6ET1 - chains A and B; structure by X-ray diffraction, 2.65 A resolution.

# Chain A
Molecule: PqsC
Organism: Pseudomonas aeruginosa PAO1
UniProtKB: Q9I4X1 (Q9I4X1_PSEAE); residue numbers follow UniProt; this construct covers 1-348
Chain sequence (365 residues; each row starts with the number of its first residue; numbers below 1 keep their minus sign (Met-16 is residue -16)):
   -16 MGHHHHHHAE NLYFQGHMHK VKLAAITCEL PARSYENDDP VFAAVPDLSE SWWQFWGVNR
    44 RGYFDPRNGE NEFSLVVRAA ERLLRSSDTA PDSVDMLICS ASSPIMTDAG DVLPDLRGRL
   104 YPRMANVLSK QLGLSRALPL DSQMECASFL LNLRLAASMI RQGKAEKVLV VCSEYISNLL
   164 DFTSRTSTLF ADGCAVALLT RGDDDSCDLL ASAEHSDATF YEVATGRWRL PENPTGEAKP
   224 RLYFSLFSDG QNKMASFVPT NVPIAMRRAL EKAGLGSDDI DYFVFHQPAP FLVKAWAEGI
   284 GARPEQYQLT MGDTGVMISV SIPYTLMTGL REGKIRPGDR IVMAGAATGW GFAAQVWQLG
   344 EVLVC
Not modelled in the structure: -16 to -7, 233-239
Construct notes: initiating methionine (-16); expression tag (-15 to 0)
Curated features (UniProtKB/Swiss-Prot):
  - active site: Cys129 (Acyl-thioester intermediate), His269
  - mutagenesis: Cys129 (C129A/S: Loss of activity), His269 (H269A: Alters binding properties for both 2-ABA and 2-AA. Almost loss of activity), Val299 (V299N: Has significant activity toward the desamino substrate analog benzoylacetate)
From the paper describing this entry:
  - conformationally variable residues: Pro242
  - catalytic residues: His269 (citing earlier work)

# Chain B
Molecule: PqsB
Organism: Pseudomonas aeruginosa PAO1
UniProtKB: Q9I4X2 (Q9I4X2_PSEAE); numbering as in UniProt (aligned over 1-283)
Chain sequence (283 residues; each row starts with the number of its first residue):
     1 MLIQAVGVNL PPSYVCLEGP LGGERPRAQG DEMLMQRLLP AVREALDEAA VKPEEIDLIV
    61 GLALSPDHLI ENRDIMAPKI GHPLQKVLGA NRAHVFDLTD SSLARALYVV DTLASDQGYR
   121 NVLVVRGESS QGLEVDSESG FALADGALAL LCRPTGKAAF RRGALGGDPA QEWLPLSIPL
   181 NTDIRQVGDV KGHLNLPAQP GLPEAVRAGF TRLAGDFPQL NWVREEWFGQ GRPDGRCLGP
   241 FELASQLRAA QRDRLDELLL ISFDPFGMVV EGVTLELAGE AHA
Not modelled in the structure: 281-283
Modified positions: Cys16 (S-hydroxycysteine; CSO)

# Interface between chain A and chain B
Contacting residue pairs (101; chain A residue first):
  Pro87(A) - Met76(B)  hydrophobic
  Leu99(A) - Ser177(B)
  Leu99(A) - Pro179(B)  hydrophobic
  Gly101(A) - Pro179(B)
  Gly101(A) - Leu180(B)  hydrogen bond (backbone-backbone)
  Arg102(A) - Ile178(B)
  Arg102(A) - Pro179(B)
  Arg102(A) - Leu180(B)
  Leu103(A) - Pro66(B)  hydrophobic
  Leu103(A) - Ile178(B)  hydrogen bond (backbone-backbone)
  Leu103(A) - Leu180(B)  hydrophobic
  Tyr104(A) - Ala63(B)
  Tyr104(A) - Leu64(B)  hydrogen bond (side chain-backbone)
  Tyr104(A) - Lys79(B)
  Tyr104(A) - Asp100(B)
  Tyr104(A) - Ser177(B)
  Tyr104(A) - Ile178(B)  hydrogen bond (backbone-backbone)
  Tyr104(A) - Phe266(B)  hydrophobic
  Pro105(A) - Asp100(B)
  Pro105(A) - Phe266(B)  hydrophobic
  Arg106(A) - Thr99(B)
  Arg106(A) - Asp100(B)  hydrogen bond (backbone-side chain)
  Asn109(A) - Arg162(B)
  Asn109(A) - Gly267(B)
  Leu121(A) - Phe160(B)  hydrophobic
  Leu121(A) - Arg162(B)
  Pro122(A) - Arg105(B)  hydrogen bond (backbone-side chain)
  Pro122(A) - Arg162(B)
  Leu123(A) - Val109(B)  hydrophobic
  Asp124(A) - Leu98(B)
  Asp124(A) - Thr99(B)  hydrogen bond (backbone-side chain)
  Asp124(A) - Asp100(B)
  Ser125(A) - Asp97(B)
  Ser125(A) - Leu98(B)
  Gln126(A) - Lys79(B)
  Gln126(A) - Phe96(B)
  Gln126(A) - Asp97(B)  hydrogen bond (backbone-backbone)
  Met127(A) - His94(B)  hydrogen bond
  Glu128(A) - Pro78(B)
  Leu134(A) - Phe96(B)  hydrophobic
  Arg137(A) - Leu113(B)
  Arg137(A) - Asp116(B)  salt bridge
  Arg137(A) - Gln117(B)  hydrogen bond
  Leu138(A) - Val109(B)  hydrophobic
  Leu138(A) - Leu113(B)  hydrophobic
  Ser141(A) - Thr112(B)
  Ser141(A) - Leu113(B)
  Ser141(A) - Asp116(B)  hydrogen bond
  Met142(A) - Tyr108(B)  hydrophobic
  Met142(A) - Thr112(B)
  Arg144(A) - Asp116(B)  salt bridge
  Gln145(A) - Thr112(B)
  Gln145(A) - Ser115(B)  hydrogen bond
  Gln145(A) - Asp116(B)
  Lys147(A) - Tyr108(B)
  Lys147(A) - Thr112(B)  hydrogen bond
  Lys147(A) - Gly156(B)  hydrogen bond (side chain-backbone)
  Ser195(A) - Gln117(B)  hydrogen bond
  Glu197(A) - His94(B)
  Glu197(A) - Gln117(B)  hydrogen bond
  Glu197(A) - Tyr119(B)
  Ser199(A) - Gln85(B)  hydrogen bond (backbone-side chain)
  Ser199(A) - Asn91(B)
  Ser199(A) - Ala93(B)  hydrogen bond (backbone-backbone)
  Ser199(A) - His94(B)
  Ser199(A) - Val95(B)  hydrogen bond (side chain-backbone)
  Asp200(A) - Gln85(B)
  Ala201(A) - His82(B)
  Ala201(A) - Gln85(B)  hydrogen bond (backbone-side chain)
  Ala201(A) - Lys86(B)
  Thr202(A) - Lys86(B)  hydrogen bond (backbone-side chain)
  Tyr204(A) - Ile70(B)  hydrophobic
  Tyr204(A) - Ile75(B)
  Tyr204(A) - Ala77(B)
  Tyr204(A) - Pro78(B)  hydrogen bond (side chain-backbone)
  Tyr204(A) - His82(B)
  Tyr204(A) - Pro83(B)
  Ala207(A) - Pro78(B)
  Thr208(A) - Ala77(B)
  Thr208(A) - Pro78(B)
  Gly209(A) - Ile75(B)
  Gly209(A) - Met76(B)  hydrogen bond (backbone-backbone)
  Gly209(A) - Ala77(B)  hydrogen bond (backbone-backbone)
  Arg210(A) - Asn72(B)
  Arg210(A) - Asp74(B)
  Arg210(A) - Ile75(B)
  Trp211(A) - Pro66(B)  hydrogen bond (side chain-backbone)
  Trp211(A) - Asp74(B)  hydrogen bond (backbone-backbone)
  Trp211(A) - Met76(B)
  Trp211(A) - Leu180(B)  hydrophobic
  Trp211(A) - Ile184(B)  hydrophobic
  Trp211(A) - Val187(B)
  Trp211(A) - Lys191(B)
  Lys222(A) - Ile184(B)
  Pro223(A) - Ile184(B)
  Pro223(A) - Arg185(B)
  Pro223(A) - Gln186(B)
  Pro223(A) - Val187(B)
  Lys255(A) - Gln117(B)  hydrogen bond
  Gly332(A) - Pro78(B)
  Gly332(A) - His82(B)
Also at the interface, not in a pair above, chain A (51 interface residues in all): Met1, Met79, Ile88, Leu96, His198, Glu205, Arg212, Leu225, Thr331, Trp333
Also at the interface, not in a pair above, chain B (54 interface residues in all): Asp67, Ser101, Asp111, Pro175, Leu176, Gly192, Glu271

# In short
51 residues of chain A and 54 residues of chain B are in contact, with 27 hydrogen bonds and 2 salt bridges.
Polar contacts include Arg137(A)-Asp116(B), Arg144(A)-Asp116(B) and Tyr104(A)-Leu64(B). UniProt lists
active-site residues Cys129(A) and His269(A) and 3 mutagenesis sites on chain A. From the paper: the catalytic
residue His269(A); conformational variability at Pro242(A).
Chain A is PqsC and chain B is PqsB, both from Pseudomonas aeruginosa PAO1; the structure, Crystal structure
of PqsBC from Pseudomonas aeruginosa (crystal form 2), was determined by X-ray diffraction (same publication
as 6ESZ, 6ET0, 6ET3 and 6ETO).
